Entry 6M87 (X-ray diffraction, 2.61 A resolution); this record covers chains A and B.

Chain A:
Protein: Fab 10A6 light chain
From: Mus musculus
Notes: antibody fragment or engineered binder
Sequence (211 residues; row label = number of the first residue in the row; note: 1 number in that range is skipped by the numbering (no residue carries it; nothing is unmodelled there)):
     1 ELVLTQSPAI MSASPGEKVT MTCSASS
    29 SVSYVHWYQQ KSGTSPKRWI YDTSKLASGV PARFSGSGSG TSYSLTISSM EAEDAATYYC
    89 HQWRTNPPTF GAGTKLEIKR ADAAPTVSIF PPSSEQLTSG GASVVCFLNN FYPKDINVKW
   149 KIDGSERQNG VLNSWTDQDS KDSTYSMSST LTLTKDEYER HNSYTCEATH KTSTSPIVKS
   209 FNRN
Modified residues: Glu-1 (pyroglutamic acid; PCA)
Disulfide bonds: Cys-23/Cys-88, Cys-134/Cys-194
Residues lining bound ligands: 8-methoxypyrene-1,3,6-trisulfonic acid (2M9): Tyr-32, His-34, Trp-91, Arg-92, Asn-94

Chain B:
Protein: Fab 10A6 heavy chain
From: Mus musculus
Notes: antibody fragment or engineered binder
Sequence (219 residues; numbered 1 to 212 plus 9 insertion-coded residues; 2 numbers in that range are skipped by the numbering (no residue carries them; nothing is unmodelled there); the number before each row is that of its first residue; a row labelled like 82A-82C holds insertion residues (82A, then the next letters in order)):
     1 EFQLLESGPE LVKPGASVKI SCKASGYSFT DYNMNWVKQS NGKSLEWIGV IN
   52A P
    53 NSGTTNYNQK FKDKATLTVD QSSSTAYMQL
82A-82C NSL
    83 TSEDSAVYYC ARGGGFRR
100A-100B GF
   101 DSWGQGTTVT VSSAKTTPPS VYPLAPV
127A-127C CGG
   130 AQTNSVTLGC LVKGYFPEPV TVTWNSGSLS SGVHTFPAVL QSDLYTLSSS VTVPSSTWPS
   190 QSVTCNVAHP ASSTAVDKKI EPN
Not modelled in the structure: 1, 127A-127C
Modified residues: Glu-1 (pyroglutamic acid; PCA)
Disulfide bonds: Cys-22/Cys-92, Cys-139/Cys-194
Residues lining bound ligands: 8-methoxypyrene-1,3,6-trisulfonic acid (2M9): Asn-33, Asn-35, Val-50, Asn-58, Gly-95, Gly-96, Gly-97, Phe-98, Arg-99, Arg-100, Gly-100A, Phe-100B

Chain A / chain B interface:
Contacting residue pairs - 72 pairs, chain A then chain B:
  Tyr-32(A) / Phe-98(B)
  Tyr-32(A) / Arg-99(B)
  His-34(A) / Gly-100A(B)
  Tyr-36(A) / Gly-100A(B)
  Tyr-36(A) / Phe-100B(B)  hydrogen bond (side chain-backbone)
  Tyr-36(A) / Trp-103(B)
  Gln-38(A) / Gln-39(B)  hydrogen bond
  Gln-38(A) / Tyr-91(B)
  Thr-42(A) / Tyr-91(B)  hydrogen bond (backbone-side chain)
  Ser-43(A) / Tyr-91(B)
  Ser-43(A) / Gly-104(B)  hydrogen bond (side chain-backbone)
  Ser-43(A) / Gln-105(B)  hydrogen bond (side chain-backbone)
  Pro-44(A) / Trp-103(B)
  Arg-46(A) / Arg-100(B)  hydrogen bond (side chain-backbone)
  Arg-46(A) / Phe-100B(B)
  Arg-46(A) / Asp-101(B)
  Tyr-49(A) / Arg-99(B)
  Tyr-49(A) / Arg-100(B)
  Asp-50(A) / Arg-99(B)  salt bridge
  Tyr-87(A) / Gln-39(B)
  Tyr-87(A) / Gly-42(B)
  Tyr-87(A) / Lys-43(B)  hydrogen bond (side chain-backbone)
  His-89(A) / Phe-100B(B)
  Trp-91(A) / Asn-35(B)
  Asn-94(A) / Asn-58(B)
  Pro-95(A) / Trp-47(B)  hydrophobic
  Pro-95(A) / Asn-60(B)
  Pro-96(A) / Trp-47(B)  hydrophobic
  Phe-98(A) / Leu-45(B)
  Phe-98(A) / Phe-100B(B)  hydrophobic
  Ser-116(A) / Thr-136(B)
  Phe-118(A) / Leu-124(B)
  Phe-118(A) / Ala-125(B)
  Phe-118(A) / Pro-126(B)
  Phe-118(A) / Thr-136(B)
  Pro-119(A) / Ala-125(B)
  Pro-119(A) / Val-127(B)  hydrophobic
  Ser-121(A) / Tyr-122(B)
  Ser-121(A) / Pro-123(B)
  Glu-123(A) / Val-121(B)
  Glu-123(A) / Pro-123(B)
  Glu-123(A) / Lys-207(B)  salt bridge
  Gln-124(A) / Tyr-122(B)
  Gln-124(A) / Lys-142(B)
  Ser-127(A) / Tyr-122(B)
  Ser-131(A) / Leu-140(B)
  Ser-131(A) / Lys-142(B)
  Val-133(A) / Leu-124(B)  hydrophobic
  Phe-135(A) / Leu-124(B)  hydrophobic
  Phe-135(A) / Leu-137(B)
  Phe-135(A) / Gly-138(B)
  Phe-135(A) / Phe-165(B)  hydrophobic
  Phe-135(A) / Ser-178(B)
  Phe-135(A) / Ser-179(B)
  Asn-137(A) / Thr-136(B)
  Asn-137(A) / His-163(B)
  Asn-137(A) / Phe-165(B)
  Asn-137(A) / Ser-179(B)  hydrogen bond
  Asn-138(A) / His-163(B)
  Leu-160(A) / Val-168(B)  hydrophobic
  Leu-160(A) / Gln-170(B)
  Ser-162(A) / Phe-165(B)
  Ser-162(A) / Pro-166(B)  hydrogen bond (side chain-backbone)
  Trp-163(A) / Pro-166(B)
  Thr-164(A) / Thr-164(B)
  Thr-164(A) / Phe-165(B)
  Asp-167(A) / His-163(B)
  Ser-174(A) / His-163(B)
  Ser-174(A) / Phe-165(B)
  Met-175(A) / Phe-165(B)
  Ser-176(A) / Phe-165(B)
  Ser-176(A) / Ser-177(B)
Other interface residues (no listed pair), chain A (42 interface residues in all): Ala-100, Asn-161, Thr-178, Thr-180, Lys-207
Other interface residues (no listed pair), chain B (47 interface residues in all): Val-37, Ser-44, Val-50, Gly-106, Ala-130, Val-162, Thr-181

Overview:
42 residues of chain A and 47 residues of chain B are in contact, with 9 hydrogen bonds and 2 salt bridges.
Polar pairs include Asp-50(A)/Arg-99(B), Glu-123(A)/Lys-207(B) and Tyr-36(A)/Phe-100B(B).
8-methoxypyrene-1,3,6-trisulfonic acid is bound between chain A and chain B.
Chain A is Fab 10A6 light chain and chain B is Fab 10A6 heavy chain, both from Mus musculus; the structure,
Fab 10A6 in complex with MPTS, was determined by X-ray diffraction.
